9HN6 - chains AAA and BBB; structure by X-ray diffraction, 1.77 A resolution.

# Chain AAA (and BBB)
Molecule: Ribonuclease pancreatic
Organism: Bos taurus
Notes: EC 4.6.1.18; chain BBB of this document is another copy of the same molecule, construct and numbering; everything in this record applies to it too
UniProtKB: P61823 (RNAS1_BOVIN); residues 1-124 here correspond to UniProt positions 27-150 (UniProt number = residue number + 26)
Chain sequence (124 residues; numbered 1 to 124; the number before each row is that of its first residue):
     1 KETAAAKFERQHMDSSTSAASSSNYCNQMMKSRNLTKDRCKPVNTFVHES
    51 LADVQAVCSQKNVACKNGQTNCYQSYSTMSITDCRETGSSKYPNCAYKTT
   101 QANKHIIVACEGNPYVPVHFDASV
Disordered / not traced: 17-19 (chain BBB: 16-19)
Disulfide bonds: Cys-26/Cys-84, Cys-40/Cys-95, Cys-58/Cys-110, Cys-65/Cys-72
Ion coordination: platinum (II) ion site 1: Gln-11, His-12 (together with ammonia); platinum (II) ion site 2 near His-48 (its only coordinating residue here); platinum (II) ion site 3: Lys-61 (together with ammonia); platinum (II) ion site 4: His-105 (together with ammonia); platinum (II) ion site 5: His-119 (together with ammonia)
Ligand contacts:
  - ammonia (NH3), molecule 1: Phe-8, Gln-11, His-12, Val-118, His-119, Phe-120
  - ammonia (NH3), molecule 2: Cys-65, Lys-66, Asn-67, His-119, Asp-121
  - ammonia (NH3), molecule 3: Tyr-76, Thr-78, His-105
Swiss-Prot annotation at these positions:
  - active site: His-12 (Proton acceptor), His-119 (Proton donor)
  - binding site (substrate): Lys-7, Arg-10, Lys-41 to Thr-45, Lys-66, Arg-85
  - glycosylation: Lys-1 (N-linked (Glc) (glycation) lysine), Lys-7 (N-linked (Glc) (glycation) lysine), Asn-34 (N-linked (GlcNAc...) asparagine), Lys-37 (N-linked (Glc) (glycation) lysine), Lys-41 (N-linked (Glc) (glycation) lysine)
Reported in the primary citation:
  - platinum (II) ion coordination: His-12, His-48, Lys-61, Met-79, His-105, His-119

# Chain AAA / chain BBB interface
Pairs across the interface (10; chain AAA residue first):
  Arg-10(AAA) with Tyr-76(BBB)
  Asp-14(AAA) with Ser-59(BBB)
  Ser-15(AAA) with Ser-59(BBB)
  Ser-16(AAA) with Ser-59(BBB), hydrogen bond (backbone-side chain)
  Ser-32(AAA) with Tyr-76(BBB); Ser-77(BBB)
  Arg-33(AAA) with Ser-59(BBB), hydrogen bond; Tyr-76(BBB)
  Asn-34(AAA) with Tyr-76(BBB), hydrogen bond (side chain-backbone); Ser-77(BBB), hydrogen bond
Interface residues without a listed pair, chain AAA (11 interface residues in all): Ala-6, Glu-9, Met-13, Lys-31
Interface residues without a listed pair, chain BBB (4 interface residues in all): Gln-60

# Overview
11 residues of chain AAA and 4 residues of chain BBB are in contact, with 4 hydrogen bonds. Polar contacts
include Ser-16(AAA)/Ser-59(BBB), Arg-33(AAA)/Ser-59(BBB) and Asn-34(AAA)/Tyr-76(BBB). Ligands of chain AAA: 3
copies of ammonia. The paper reports platinum (II) ion coordination by His-12(AAA), His-48(AAA) and
Lys-61(AAA) among others.
Chain AAA and chain BBB are both Ribonuclease pancreatic (Bos taurus); the structure, X-ray structure of the
adduct formed upon reaction of the diiodido analogue of picoplatin with ribonuclease ..., was determined by
X-ray diffraction (same publication as 9HLK, 9HMK, 9HMQ and 9HNB).
